Entry 8GOI (X-ray diffraction, 1.54 A resolution); this record covers chains A and B of the 4 polymer chains in the assembly.

[Chain A]
Name: Lac23ys_aEE, an acidic mutant of LacI C-terminal tetramerization helix
Chain sequence (23 residues; each row starts with the number of its first residue):
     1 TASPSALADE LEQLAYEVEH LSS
Unresolved in the structure: 1-2

[Chain B]
Name: Lac23ys_bRR, a basic mutant of LacI C-terminal tetramerization helix
Chain sequence (23 residues; each row starts with the number of its first residue):
     1 TASPHALANR LRQLAYRVRS LSS

[Interface between chain A and chain B]
Contacting residue pairs (13):
  Leu7(A) - Arg17(B)
  Leu7(A) - Leu21(B)  hydrophobic
  Glu10(A) - Arg10(B)  salt bridge
  Glu10(A) - Leu14(B)
  Leu11(A) - Leu11(B)  hydrophobic
  Leu11(A) - Leu14(B)  hydrophobic
  Leu14(A) - Leu7(B)  hydrophobic
  Leu14(A) - Arg10(B)
  Leu14(A) - Leu11(B)  hydrophobic
  Leu14(A) - Leu14(B)  hydrophobic
  Glu17(A) - Leu7(B)
  Leu21(A) - Ala2(B)
  Leu21(A) - Leu7(B)  hydrophobic
Also at the interface, not in a pair above, chain A (8 interface residues in all): Pro4, Val18
Also at the interface, not in a pair above, chain B (9 interface residues in all): Pro4, Val18

[Summary]
8 residues of chain A face 9 of chain B across their interface, with 1 salt bridge. Its one salt-bridged
contact is Glu10(A)-Arg10(B).
Chain A is Lac23ys_aEE, an acidic mutant of LacI C-terminal tetramerization helix and chain B is Lac23ys_bRR,
a basic mutant of LacI C-terminal tetramerization helix; the structure, 23-residues Heterotetramic
Antiparallel Coiled-Coil Derived From LacI, was determined by X-ray diffraction.
